6W2E - chains h and r of the 19 polymer chains in the assembly; structure by electron microscopy, 4.40 A resolution (low resolution: residue-level contacts below are approximate; hydrogen-bond / salt-bridge calls are withheld).

Chain h:
Molecule: Triplex capsid protein 1
From: Epstein-Barr virus (strain B95-8)
Reference sequence: P03187 (TRX1_EBVB9); residues 1-364 here = UniProt positions 1-364
Sequence (364 residues; row label = number of the first residue in the row):
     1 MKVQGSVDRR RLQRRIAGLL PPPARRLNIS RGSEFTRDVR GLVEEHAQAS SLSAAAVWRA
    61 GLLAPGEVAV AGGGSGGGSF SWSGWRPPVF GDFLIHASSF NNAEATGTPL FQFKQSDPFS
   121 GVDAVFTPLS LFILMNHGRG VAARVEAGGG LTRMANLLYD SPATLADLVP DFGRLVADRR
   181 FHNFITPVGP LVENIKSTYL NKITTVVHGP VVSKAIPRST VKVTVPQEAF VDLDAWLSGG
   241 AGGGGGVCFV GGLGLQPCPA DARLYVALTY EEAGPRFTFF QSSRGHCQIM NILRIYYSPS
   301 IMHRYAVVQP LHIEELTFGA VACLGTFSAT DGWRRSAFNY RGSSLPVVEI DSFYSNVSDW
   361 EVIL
Unresolved in the structure: 137-148, 239-254

Chain r:
Molecule: Triplex capsid protein 2
From: Epstein-Barr virus (strain B95-8)
Reference sequence: P25214 (TRX2_EBVB9); residues 1-301 here = UniProt positions 1-301
Sequence (301 residues; each row starts with the number of its first residue):
     1 MDLKVVVSLS SRLYTDEIAK MQQRIGCILP LASTHGTQNV QGLGLGQVYS LETVPDYVSM
    61 YNYLSDCTLA VLDEVSVDSL ILTKIVPGQT YAIKNKYQPF FQWHGTGSLS VMPPVFGREH
   121 ATVKLESNDV DIVFPMVLPT PIAEEVLQKI LLFNVYSRVV MQAPGNADML DVHMHLGSVS
   181 YLGHHYELAL PEVPGPLGLA LLDNLSLYFC IMVTLLPRAS MRLVRGLIRH EHHDLLNLFQ
   241 EMVPDEIARI DLDDLSVADD LSRMRVMMTY LQSLASLFNL GPRLATAAYS QETLTATCWL
   301 R
Unresolved in the structure: 300-301

Interface between chain h and chain r:
Pairs across the interface (27):
  Glu-67(h) / Gln-89(r)
  Glu-67(h) / Thr-90(r)
  Arg-86(h) / Gly-88(r)
  Arg-86(h) / Gln-89(r)
  Arg-86(h) / Thr-90(r)
  Arg-86(h) / Trp-299(r)
  Val-89(h) / Ala-287(r)
  Phe-93(h) / Thr-106(r)
  Gln-112(h) / Thr-106(r)
  Lys-114(h) / Thr-106(r)
  Lys-114(h) / Leu-182(r)
  Gln-115(h) / Leu-182(r)
  Ser-116(h) / Leu-182(r)
  Ser-116(h) / Gly-183(r)
  Pro-118(h) / His-184(r)
  Phe-119(h) / Gln-291(r)
  Thr-186(h) / Thr-106(r)
  His-208(h) / Trp-299(r)
  Ile-295(h) / His-233(r)
  Ser-298(h) / Leu-235(r)
  Ile-301(h) / Leu-235(r)
  Met-302(h) / Leu-238(r)
  Tyr-305(h) / Leu-238(r)
  Tyr-305(h) / Met-242(r)
  Leu-311(h) / Met-242(r)
  Leu-316(h) / Met-242(r)
  Leu-364(h) / Phe-239(r)
Interface residues without a listed pair, chain h (25 interface residues in all): Phe-80, Phe-90, Val-207, Arg-294, Asp-359
Interface residues without a listed pair, chain r (21 interface residues in all): Met-1, Gln-102, Tyr-181, Asp-234, Arg-283, Ala-285

Summary:
25 residues of chain h and 21 residues of chain r are in contact.
Here chain h is Triplex capsid protein 1 and chain r is Triplex capsid protein 2, both from Epstein-Barr virus
(strain B95-8). Entry 6W2E (Structures of Capsid and Capsid-Associated Tegument Complex inside the
Epstein-Barr Virus) was determined by electron microscopy together with 6W19 and 6W2D from the same study.
